Entry 6QDI (X-ray diffraction, 1.13 A resolution); this record covers chain A.

== Chain A ==
Name: PA14 domain-containing protein
Source organism: Clostridium clariflavum
UniProtKB: G8M2Z2 (G8M2Z2_CLOCD); residues 22-314 here correspond to UniProt positions 353-645 (UniProt number = residue number + 331)
Amino-acid sequence (295 residues; numbered 20 to 314; the number before each row is that of its first residue):
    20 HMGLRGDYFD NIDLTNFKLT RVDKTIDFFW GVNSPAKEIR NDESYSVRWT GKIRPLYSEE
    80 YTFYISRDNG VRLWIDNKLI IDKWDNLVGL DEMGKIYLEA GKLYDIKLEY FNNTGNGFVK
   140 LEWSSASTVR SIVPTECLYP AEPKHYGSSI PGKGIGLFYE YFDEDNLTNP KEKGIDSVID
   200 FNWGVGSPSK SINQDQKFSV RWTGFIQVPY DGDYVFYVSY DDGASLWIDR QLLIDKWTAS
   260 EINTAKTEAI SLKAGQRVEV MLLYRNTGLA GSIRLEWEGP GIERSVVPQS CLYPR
Not modelled in the structure: 110
Differences from the reference sequence: expression tag (20-21)
Metal / ion sites: Ca2+ site 1: D29, D61, S63; Ca2+ site 2: D87, N88, N131, T133, N135 (together with 1,2-ethanediol); Ca2+ site 3: D182, D214, K216; Ca2+ site 4: D240, D241, N285, G287, A289 (together with 1,2-ethanediol)
What the authors report for this chain:
  - Ca2+ coordination: D29, D61, S63, D87, N88, N131, T133, N135, D182, D214, K216, D240, D241, N285, G287, A289
  - contacts within the chain: D87-Y129 (hydrogen bond), D240-Y283 (hydrogen bond)

== In short ==
The Ca2+ site 1 is built by D29, D61 and S63. D87, N88, N131, T133 and N135 coordinate Ca2+ site 2. From the
paper: Ca2+ coordination by D29, D61 and S63 among others; contacts within the chain involving Y129, D87 and
Y283 among others.
Chain A is PA14 domain-containing protein (Clostridium clariflavum); the structure, anti-sigma factor
domain-containing protein from Clostridium clariflavum, was determined by X-ray diffraction together with 6QE7
from the same study.
